Entry 3RAF (X-ray diffraction, 3.24 A resolution); this record covers chains A and F of the 8 polymer chains in the assembly.

[Chain A]
Name: DNA topoisomerase 4 subunit A
Organism: Streptococcus pneumoniae
Notes: EC 5.99.1.-
Reference sequence: P72525 (PARC_STRPN); numbering as in UniProt (aligned over 1-488)
Chain sequence (496 residues; each row starts with the number of its first residue):
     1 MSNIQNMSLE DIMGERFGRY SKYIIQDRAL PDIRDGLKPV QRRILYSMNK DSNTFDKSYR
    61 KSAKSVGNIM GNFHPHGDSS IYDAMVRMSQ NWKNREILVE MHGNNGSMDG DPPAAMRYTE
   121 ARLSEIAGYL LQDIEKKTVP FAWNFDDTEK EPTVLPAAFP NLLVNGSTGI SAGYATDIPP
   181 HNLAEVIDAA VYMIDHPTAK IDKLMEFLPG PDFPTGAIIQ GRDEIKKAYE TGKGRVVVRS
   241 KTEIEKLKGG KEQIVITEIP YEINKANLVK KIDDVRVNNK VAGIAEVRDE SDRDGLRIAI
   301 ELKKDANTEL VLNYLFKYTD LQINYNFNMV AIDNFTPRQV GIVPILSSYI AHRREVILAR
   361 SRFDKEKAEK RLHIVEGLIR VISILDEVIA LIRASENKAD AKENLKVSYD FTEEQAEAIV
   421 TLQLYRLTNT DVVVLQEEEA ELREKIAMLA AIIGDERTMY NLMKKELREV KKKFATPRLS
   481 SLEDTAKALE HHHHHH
Disordered / not traced: 1-2, 485-496
Construct notes: expression tag (489-496)
Bound ions: Mg2+: Phe316, Thr319, Gln322
Swiss-Prot annotation at these positions:
  - active site: Tyr118 (O-(5'-phospho-DNA)-tyrosine intermediate)
  - site: Lys38 (Interaction with DNA), His74 (Interaction with DNA), His76 (Interaction with DNA), Arg87 (Interaction with DNA), Lys93 (Interaction with DNA), Arg117 (Transition state stabilizer)

[Chain F]
Molecule: 11-nt DNA strand
Sequence (11 nucleotides; each row starts with the number of its first residue):
     1 AGTCATTCAT G

[Chain A / chain F interface]
Contacting residue pairs (15; chain A residue first):
  Arg117(A) - DA1(F)  base contact
  Tyr118(A) - DA1(F)  covalent bond
  Ile170(A) - DC8(F)  base contact
  Ile170(A) - DA9(F)  base contact
  Ser171(A) - DC8(F)  phosphate contact
  Ser171(A) - DA9(F)  sugar contact
  Ala172(A) - DC8(F)  phosphate contact
  Ala172(A) - DA9(F)  phosphate contact
  Gly173(A) - DC8(F)  phosphate contact
  Gly173(A) - DA9(F)  hydrogen bond to the phosphate
  Tyr174(A) - DA9(F)  sugar contact
  Ala175(A) - DA9(F)  sugar contact
  Lys233(A) - DG11(F)  salt bridge to the phosphate
  Asn326(A) - DG11(F)  sugar contact
  Asn328(A) - DT10(F)  sugar contact
Also at the interface, not in a pair above, chain A (14 interface residues in all): Phe17, Pro112, Pro113
Also at the interface, not in a pair above, chain F (6 interface residues in all): DG2

[Overview]
The interface between chain A and chain F involves 14 residues on one side and 6 on the other; the contacts
include 1 covalent bond, 1 hydrogen bond and 1 salt bridge. Polar pairs include Gly173(A)-DA9(F) and
Lys233(A)-DG11(F).
Here chain A is DNA topoisomerase 4 subunit A (Streptococcus pneumoniae) and chain F is an 11-nt DNA strand.
Entry 3RAF (Quinazolinedione-DNA cleavage complex of type IV topoisomerase from S. pneumoniae) was determined
by X-ray diffraction.
